9GD0 - chains G and I of the 16 polymer chains in the assembly; structure by electron microscopy, 2.80 A resolution.

[Chain G]
Protein: Histone H2A type 1
From: Xenopus laevis
UniProtKB: P06897 (H2A1_XENLA); residues 0-129 here correspond to UniProt positions 1-130 (UniProt number = residue number + 1)
Chain sequence (130 residues; each row starts with the number of its first residue; numbering starts at 0):
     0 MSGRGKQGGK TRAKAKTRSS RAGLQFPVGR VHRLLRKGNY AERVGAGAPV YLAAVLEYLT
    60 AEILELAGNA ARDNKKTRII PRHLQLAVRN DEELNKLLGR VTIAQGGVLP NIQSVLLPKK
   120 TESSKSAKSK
Not modelled in the structure: 0-14, 118-129
Construct notes: conflict Arg99 (Gly100 in P06897), Ser123 (Ala124 in P06897)
UniProt features mapped onto this chain:
  - modified residue: Ser1 (N-acetylserine), Lys5 (N6-(2-hydroxyisobutyryl)lysine), Lys9 (N6-(2-hydroxyisobutyryl)lysine), Lys36 (N6-(2-hydroxyisobutyryl)lysine), Lys74 (N6-(2-hydroxyisobutyryl)lysine), Lys75 (N6-(2-hydroxyisobutyryl)lysine), Lys95 (N6-(2-hydroxyisobutyryl)lysine), Gln104 (N5-methylglutamine), Lys118 (N6-(2-hydroxyisobutyryl)lysine)
  - cross-link (Glycyl lysine isopeptide (Lys-Gly)): Lys13 (interchain with G-Cter in ubiquitin), Lys15 (interchain with G-Cter in ubiquitin), Lys119 (interchain with G-Cter in ubiquitin)

[Chain I]
Molecule: 250-nt DNA strand
From: synthetic construct
Sequence (250 nucleotides; row label = number of the first residue in the row; numbers below 1 keep their minus sign (DC-176 is residue -176)):
  -176 CTGGAGAATC CCGGTGCCGA GGCCGCTCAA TTGGTCGTAG ACAGCTCTAG CACCGCTTAA
  -116 ACGCACGTAC GCGCTGTCCC CCGCGTTTTA ACCGCCAAGG GGATTACTCC CTAGTCTCCA
   -56 GGGAATTCCT CAATTGGTCG TAGACAGCTC TAGCACCGCT TAAACGCACG TACGCGCTGT
     4 CCCCCGCGTT TTAACCGCCA AGGGGATTAC TCCCTAGTCT CCAGGCACGT GTCAGATATA
    64 TACATCCTGT

[How chain G and chain I interact]
Pairs across the interface (13; chain G residue first):
  Arg29(G) with DC49(I), salt bridge to the phosphate
  Arg35(G) with DA39(I), salt bridge to the phosphate
  Arg42(G) with DT38(I), hydrogen bond to the sugar; DA39(I), phosphate contact
  Val43(G) with DT38(I), sugar contact; DA39(I), hydrogen bond to the phosphate
  Gly44(G) with DT38(I), phosphate contact
  Ala45(G) with DT38(I), hydrogen bond to the phosphate
  Lys75(G) with DG58(I), phosphate contact; DA59(I), salt bridge to the phosphate
  Thr76(G) with DA57(I), phosphate contact; DG58(I), hydrogen bond to the phosphate
  Arg77(G) with DG58(I), phosphate contact
Also at the interface, not in a pair above, chain G (10 interface residues in all): Glu41
Also at the interface, not in a pair above, chain I (7 interface residues in all): DG48

[In short]
The interface between chain G and chain I involves 10 residues on one side and 7 on the other; the contacts
include 4 hydrogen bonds and 3 salt bridges. Among the polar pairs are Arg42(G)-DT38(I), Val43(G)-DA39(I) and
Ala45(G)-DT38(I).
Chain G is Histone H2A type 1 (Xenopus laevis) and chain I is a 250-nt DNA strand (synthetic construct); the
structure, Structure of a hexasome-nucleosome complex with a dyad-to-dyad distance of 103 bp, was determined
by electron microscopy.
